PDB entry 8RT1 | X-ray diffraction, 2.80 A resolution | chains A and B of the 3 polymer chains in the assembly

Chain A (and B):
Protein: Outer capsid protein VP5
Source organism: Bluetongue virus 15
Notes: chain B of this document is another copy of the same molecule, construct and numbering; everything in this record applies to it too
UniProtKB: R4J9Y2 (R4J9Y2_9REOV); residues 44-527 here = UniProt positions 44-527
Amino-acid sequence (490 residues; each row starts with the number of its first residue):
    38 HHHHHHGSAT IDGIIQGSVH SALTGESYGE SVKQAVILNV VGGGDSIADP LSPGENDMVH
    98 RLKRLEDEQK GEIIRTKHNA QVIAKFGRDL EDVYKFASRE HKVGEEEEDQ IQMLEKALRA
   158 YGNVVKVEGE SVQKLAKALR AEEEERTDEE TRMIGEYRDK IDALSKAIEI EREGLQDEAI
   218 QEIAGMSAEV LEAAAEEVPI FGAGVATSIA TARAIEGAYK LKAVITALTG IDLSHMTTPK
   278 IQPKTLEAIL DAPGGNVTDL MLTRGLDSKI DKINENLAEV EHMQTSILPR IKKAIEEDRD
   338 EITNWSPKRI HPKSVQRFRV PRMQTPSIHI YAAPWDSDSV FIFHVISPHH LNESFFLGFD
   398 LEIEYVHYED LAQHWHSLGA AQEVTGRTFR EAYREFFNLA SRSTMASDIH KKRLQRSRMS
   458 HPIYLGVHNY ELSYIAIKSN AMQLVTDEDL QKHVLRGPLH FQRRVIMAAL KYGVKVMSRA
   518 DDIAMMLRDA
Not modelled in the structure: 38-46, 53-69, 515-527 (chain B: 38-46, 56-69, 442-455, 515-527)
Modified / non-standard residues: Mse95, Mse150, Mse190, Mse223, Mse273, Mse298, Mse320, Mse360, Mse442, Mse456, Mse479, Mse504, Mse514 (selenomethionine; parent Met); Mse522, Mse523 (selenomethionine)
Construct notes: expression tag (38-43); conflict A178 (Val in R4J9Y2)
Reported in the primary citation:
  - conformationally variable residues: P90 to K139

Chain A / chain B interface:
Contacting residue pairs (104):
  L88(A) - H497(B)  hydrogen bond (backbone-side chain)
  P90(A) - R501(B)
  G91(A) - E92(B)
  G91(A) - R501(B)
  D94(A) - S83(B)
  Mse95(A) - E92(B)
  Mse95(A) - Mse95(B)
  Mse95(A) - V96(B)  hydrophobic
  Mse95(A) - L99(B)  hydrophobic
  R98(A) - S83(B)  hydrogen bond
  R98(A) - L99(B)
  R98(A) - K100(B)
  R98(A) - E103(B)  salt bridge
  L99(A) - L99(B)  hydrophobic
  R101(A) - E103(B)  salt bridge
  L102(A) - L99(B)  hydrophobic
  L102(A) - L102(B)
  L102(A) - E103(B)
  L102(A) - Q106(B)  hydrogen bond (backbone-side chain)
  E105(A) - Q106(B)
  Q106(A) - Q106(B)
  F133(A) - K114(B)  hydrogen bond (backbone-side chain)
  F133(A) - V242(B)  hydrophobic
  F133(A) - A243(B)
  F133(A) - T244(B)  hydrogen bond (backbone-side chain)
  A134(A) - I110(B)
  A134(A) - K114(B)  hydrogen bond (backbone-side chain)
  A134(A) - T244(B)  hydrogen bond (backbone-side chain)
  S135(A) - I110(B)
  S135(A) - T113(B)
  S135(A) - K114(B)
  R136(A) - T113(B)
  R136(A) - K114(B)
  E137(A) - K114(B)
  H138(A) - H115(B)
  H138(A) - G239(B)
  H138(A) - V242(B)
  H138(A) - S245(B)
  Q147(A) - G241(B)  hydrogen bond (side chain-backbone)
  Q147(A) - V242(B)
  K257(A) - I110(B)
  T263(A) - V227(B)
  A264(A) - A243(B)
  A264(A) - T244(B)
  G267(A) - V227(B)
  E338(A) - D196(B)
  I339(A) - D196(B)
  T340(A) - R189(B)
  T340(A) - G192(B)
  T340(A) - D196(B)  hydrogen bond (backbone-side chain)
  N341(A) - E193(B)
  R346(A) - G241(B)
  H348(A) - D196(B)
  P349(A) - A200(B)
  P349(A) - A230(B)
  K350(A) - D196(B)  salt bridge
  K350(A) - D199(B)  salt bridge
  K350(A) - A200(B)
  K350(A) - K203(B)
  Q353(A) - A200(B)
  Q353(A) - K203(B)
  Q353(A) - A204(B)
  Q353(A) - I207(B)
  R356(A) - A204(B)
  R356(A) - I207(B)
  R356(A) - G222(B)  hydrogen bond (side chain-backbone)
  R356(A) - Mse223(B)
  R356(A) - V227(B)
  P358(A) - I207(B)
  P358(A) - E208(B)
  R359(A) - V78(B)
  R359(A) - E208(B)  hydrogen bond (backbone-side chain)
  R359(A) - Q218(B)
  R359(A) - E219(B)  hydrogen bond (side chain-backbone)
  R359(A) - A221(B)
  R359(A) - G222(B)
  Mse360(A) - G211(B)
  Mse360(A) - L212(B)
  Mse360(A) - Q218(B)
  Y368(A) - Q213(B)
  A369(A) - P495(B)
  A370(A) - G494(B)
  A370(A) - P495(B)
  P371(A) - R493(B)
  P371(A) - G494(B)  hydrogen bond (backbone-backbone)
  W372(A) - G494(B)
  W372(A) - P495(B)
  D373(A) - G494(B)
  D373(A) - P495(B)
  D373(A) - L496(B)
  S374(A) - P495(B)
  D375(A) - P495(B)
  D375(A) - H497(B)  salt bridge
  F426(A) - Q213(B)
  Y430(A) - Q213(B)
  S457(A) - E215(B)
  H458(A) - D214(B)  salt bridge
  H458(A) - E215(B)
  H458(A) - R493(B)  hydrogen bond (backbone-side chain)
  I460(A) - I217(B)  hydrophobic
  I460(A) - R493(B)
  I460(A) - F498(B)  hydrophobic
  Y461(A) - Q218(B)
  L462(A) - F498(B)  hydrophobic
Also at the interface, not in a pair above, chain A (55 interface residues in all): L265, V357, Q361, Mse456, P459
Also at the interface, not in a pair above, chain B (54 interface residues in all): K197, S224, E226, A231

Overview:
Chain A and chain B form an interface of 55 and 54 residues respectively, with 14 hydrogen bonds and 6 salt
bridges. Polar pairs include R98(A)-E103(B), R101(A)-E103(B) and K350(A)-D196(B). The paper reports
conformational variability at P90(A).
Chain A and chain B are both Outer capsid protein VP5 (Bluetongue virus 15); the structure, BTV15 VP5 at pH
9.0, was determined by X-ray diffraction together with 8RT0 from the same study.
